8RCH - chains B and Y of the 8 polymer chains in the assembly; structure by electron microscopy, 4.00 A resolution.

[Chain B]
Protein: Serine/threonine-protein kinase mTOR
Organism: Homo sapiens
Notes: EC 2.7.11.1
Reference sequence: P42345 (MTOR_HUMAN); residues 1-2549 here = UniProt positions 1-2549
Amino-acid sequence (2549 residues; row label = number of the first residue in the row):
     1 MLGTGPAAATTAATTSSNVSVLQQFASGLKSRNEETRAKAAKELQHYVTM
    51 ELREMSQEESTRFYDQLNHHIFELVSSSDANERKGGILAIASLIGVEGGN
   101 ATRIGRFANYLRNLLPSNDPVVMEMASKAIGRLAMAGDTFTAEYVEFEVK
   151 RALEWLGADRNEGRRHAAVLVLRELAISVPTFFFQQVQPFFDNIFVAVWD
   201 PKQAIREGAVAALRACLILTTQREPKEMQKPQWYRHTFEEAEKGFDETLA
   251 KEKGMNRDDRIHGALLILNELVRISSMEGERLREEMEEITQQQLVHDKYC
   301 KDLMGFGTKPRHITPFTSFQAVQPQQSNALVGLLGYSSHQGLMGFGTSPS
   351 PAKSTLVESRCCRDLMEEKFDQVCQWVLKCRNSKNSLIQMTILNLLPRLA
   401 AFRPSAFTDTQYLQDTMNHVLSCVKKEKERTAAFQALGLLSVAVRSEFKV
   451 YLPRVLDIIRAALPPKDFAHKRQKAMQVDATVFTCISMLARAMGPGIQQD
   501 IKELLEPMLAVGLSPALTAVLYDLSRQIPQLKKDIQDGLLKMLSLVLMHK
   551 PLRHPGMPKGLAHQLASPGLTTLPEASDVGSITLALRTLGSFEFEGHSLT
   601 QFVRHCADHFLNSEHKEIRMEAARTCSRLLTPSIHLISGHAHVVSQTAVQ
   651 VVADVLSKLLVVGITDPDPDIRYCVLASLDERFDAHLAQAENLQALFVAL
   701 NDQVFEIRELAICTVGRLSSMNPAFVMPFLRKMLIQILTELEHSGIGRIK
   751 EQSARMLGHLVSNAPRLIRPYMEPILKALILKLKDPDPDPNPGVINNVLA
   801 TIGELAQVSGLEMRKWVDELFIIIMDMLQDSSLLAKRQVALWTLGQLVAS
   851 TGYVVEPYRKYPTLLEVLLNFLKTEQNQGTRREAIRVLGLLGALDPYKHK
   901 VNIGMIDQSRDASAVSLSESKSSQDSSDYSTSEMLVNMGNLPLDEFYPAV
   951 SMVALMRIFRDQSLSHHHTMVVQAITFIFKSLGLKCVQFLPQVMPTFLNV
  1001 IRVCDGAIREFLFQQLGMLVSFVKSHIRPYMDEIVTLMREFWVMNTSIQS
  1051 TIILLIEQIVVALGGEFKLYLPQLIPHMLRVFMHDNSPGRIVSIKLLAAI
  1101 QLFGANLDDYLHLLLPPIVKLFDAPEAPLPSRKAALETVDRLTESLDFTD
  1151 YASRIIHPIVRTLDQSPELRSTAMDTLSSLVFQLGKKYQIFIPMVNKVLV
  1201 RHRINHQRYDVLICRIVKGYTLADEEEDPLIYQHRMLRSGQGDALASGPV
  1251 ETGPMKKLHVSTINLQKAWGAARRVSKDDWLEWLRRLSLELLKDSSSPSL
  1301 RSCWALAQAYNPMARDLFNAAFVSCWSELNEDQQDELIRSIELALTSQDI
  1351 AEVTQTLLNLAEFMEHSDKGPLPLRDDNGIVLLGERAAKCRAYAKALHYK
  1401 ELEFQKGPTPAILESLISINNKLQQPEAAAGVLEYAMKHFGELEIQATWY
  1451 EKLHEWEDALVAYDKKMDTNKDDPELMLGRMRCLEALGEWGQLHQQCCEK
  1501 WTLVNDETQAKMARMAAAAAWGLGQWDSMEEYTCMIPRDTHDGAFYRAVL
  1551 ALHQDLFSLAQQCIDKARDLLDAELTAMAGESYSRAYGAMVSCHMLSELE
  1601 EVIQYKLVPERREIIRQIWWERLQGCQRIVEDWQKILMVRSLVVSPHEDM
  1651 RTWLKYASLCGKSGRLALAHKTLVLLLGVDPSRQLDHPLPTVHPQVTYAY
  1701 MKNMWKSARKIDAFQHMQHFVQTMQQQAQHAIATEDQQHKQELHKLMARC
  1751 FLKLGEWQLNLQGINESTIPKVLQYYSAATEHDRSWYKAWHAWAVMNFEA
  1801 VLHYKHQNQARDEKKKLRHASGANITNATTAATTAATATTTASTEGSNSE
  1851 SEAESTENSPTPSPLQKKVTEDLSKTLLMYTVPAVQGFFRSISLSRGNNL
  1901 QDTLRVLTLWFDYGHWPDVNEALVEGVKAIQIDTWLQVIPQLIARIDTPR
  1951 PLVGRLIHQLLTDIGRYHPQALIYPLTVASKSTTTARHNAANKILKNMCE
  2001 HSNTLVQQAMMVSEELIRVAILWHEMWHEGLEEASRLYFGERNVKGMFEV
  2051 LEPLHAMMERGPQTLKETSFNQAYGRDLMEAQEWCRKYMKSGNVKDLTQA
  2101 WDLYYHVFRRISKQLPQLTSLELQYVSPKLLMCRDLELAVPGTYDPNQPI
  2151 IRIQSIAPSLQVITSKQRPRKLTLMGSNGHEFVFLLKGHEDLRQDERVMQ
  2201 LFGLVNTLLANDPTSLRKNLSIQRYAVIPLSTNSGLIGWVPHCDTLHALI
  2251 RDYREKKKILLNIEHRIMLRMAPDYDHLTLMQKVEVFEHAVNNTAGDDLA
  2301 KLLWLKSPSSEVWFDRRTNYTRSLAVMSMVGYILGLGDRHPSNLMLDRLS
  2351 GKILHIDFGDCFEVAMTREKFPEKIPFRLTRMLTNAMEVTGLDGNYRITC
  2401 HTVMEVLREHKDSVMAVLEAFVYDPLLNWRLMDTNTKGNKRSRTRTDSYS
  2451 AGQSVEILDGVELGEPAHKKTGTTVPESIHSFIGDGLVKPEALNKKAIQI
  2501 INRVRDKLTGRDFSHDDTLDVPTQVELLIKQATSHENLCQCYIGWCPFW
Disordered / not traced: 1-60, 75-81, 157-161, 224-232, 246-260, 290-385, 405-409, 424-428, 467-477, 492-496, 550-577, 596-598, 634-643, 787-790, 904-932, 1223-1260, 1442-1512, 1524-1527, 1549, 1815-1866, 2437-2491
UniProt features mapped onto this chain:
  - region: Val-2162 to Arg-2168 (G-loop), Lys-2258 to Gly-2296 (Interaction with MLST8), Gly-2335 to Asn-2343 (Catalytic loop), His-2355 to Thr-2380 (Activation loop)
  - binding site (1D-myo-inositol hexakisphosphate): Lys-1662, Lys-1702, Arg-1749
  - binding site (ATP): Ser-2165, Gln-2167, Leu-2185, Lys-2187, Glu-2190, Tyr-2225, Gly-2238, Trp-2239, Val-2240, Thr-2245, Met-2345, Ile-2356
  - binding site (Mg(2+)): Asn-2343, Asp-2357
  - modified residue: Met-1 (N-acetylmethionine), Ser-567 (Phosphoserine), Thr-1162 (Phosphothreonine), Lys-1218 (N6-acetyllysine), Ser-1261 (Phosphoserine), Ser-2159 (Phosphoserine), Thr-2164 (Phosphothreonine), Thr-2173 (Phosphothreonine), Thr-2446 (Phosphothreonine), Ser-2448 (Phosphoserine), Ser-2478 (Phosphoserine), Ser-2481 (Phosphoserine)
  - cross-link: Lys-2066 (Glycyl lysine isopeptide (Lys-Gly) (interchain with G-Cter in ubiquitin))
  - natural variant: Ala-8 (A8S: In a lung large cell carcinoma sample), Met-135 (M135T: In a metastatic melanoma sample), Arg-624 (R624H: In FCORD2; uncertain significance), Asp-1376 (D1376E: Found in a patient with focal epilepsy; uncertain significance), Tyr-1450 (Y1450D: In FCORD2), Trp-1456 (W1456G: In FCORD2), Ala-1459 (A1459D: In FCORD2; A1459S: In FCORD2; uncertain significance), Leu-1460 (L1460P: In FCORD2), Cys-1483 (C1483R: In FCORD2), Trp-1490 (W1490R: In SKS), Met-1595 (M1595I: In SKS), Arg-1709 (R1709H: In FCORD2; uncertain significance), 13 further natural variant entries in UniProt
  - mutagenesis: Lys-2066 (K2066R: Complete loss ubiquitination by the SCF(FBXO22) complex), Ser-2159 (S2159A: Reduces mTORC1-associated S-2481 autophosphorylation; when associated with A-2164. Reduced activity of the mTORC1 complex; S2159D: Mimics phosphorylation ...), Thr-2164 (T2164A: Reduces mTORC1-associated S-2481 autophosphorylation; when associated with A-2159; T2164E: Stronger phosphorylation of RPS6KB1; when associated with D-2159), Thr-2173 (T2173A: Increased mTOR kinase activity), His-2340 (H2340A: Barely detectable kinase activity), Asp-2357 (D2357E: Kinase-dead mutant, loss of interaction with TM4SF5 and loss of lysosome membrane localization; when associated with I-2364), Val-2364 (V2364I: Kinase-dead mutant, loss of interaction with TM4SF5 and loss of lysosome membrane localization; when associated with E-2357)
Metal / ion sites: Mg2+: Lys-2187, Glu-2190, Gly-2235
Residues lining bound ligands: AMP-PNP (ANP; phosphoaminophosphonic acid-adenylate ester): Pro-2169, Leu-2185, Lys-2187, Glu-2190, Tyr-2225, Ile-2237, Gly-2238, Trp-2239, Val-2240, Cys-2243, Ile-2356, Asp-2357

[Chain Y]
Protein: Regulatory-associated protein of mTOR
Organism: Homo sapiens
Reference sequence: Q8N122 (RPTOR_HUMAN); numbering as in UniProt (aligned over 1-1335)
Amino-acid sequence (1335 residues; row label = number of the first residue in the row):
     1 MESEMLQSPLLGLGEEDEADLTDWNLPLAFMKKRHCEKIEGSKSLAQSWR
    51 MKDRMKTVSVALVLCLNVGVDPPDVVKTTPCARLECWIDPLSMGPQKALE
   101 TIGANLQKQYENWQPRARYKQSLDPTVDEVKKLCTSLRRNAKEERVLFHY
   151 NGHGVPRPTVNGEVWVFNKNYTQYIPLSIYDLQTWMGSPSIFVYDCSNAG
   201 LIVKSFKQFALQREQELEVAAINPNHPLAQMPLPPSMKNCIQLAACEATE
   251 LLPMIPDLPADLFTSCLTTPIKIALRWFCMQKCVSLVPGVTLDLIEKIPG
   301 RLNDRRTPLGELNWIFTAITDTIAWNVLPRDLFQKLFRQDLLVASLFRNF
   351 LLAERIMRSYNCTPVSSPRLPPTYMHAMWQAWDLAVDICLSQLPTIIEEG
   401 TAFRHSPFFAEQLTAFQVWLTMGVENRNPPEQLPIVLQVLLSQVHRLRAL
   451 DLLGRFLDLGPWAVSLALSVGIFPYVLKLLQSSARELRPLLVFIWAKILA
   501 VDSSCQADLVKDNGHKYFLSVLADPYMPAEHRTMTAFILAVIVNSYHTGQ
   551 EACLQGNLIAICLEQLNDPHPLLRQWVAICLGRIWQNFDSARWCGVRDSA
   601 HEKLYSLLSDPIPEVRCAAVFALGTFVGNSAERTDHSTTIDHNVAMMLAQ
   651 LVSDGSPMVRKELVVALSHLVVQYESNFCTVALQFIEEEKNYALPSPATT
   701 EGGSLTPVRDSPCTPRLRSVSSYGNIRAVATARSLNKSLQNLSLTEESGG
   751 AVAFSPGNLSTSSSASSTLGSPENEEHILSFETIDKMRRASSYSSLNSLI
   801 GVSFNSVYTQIWRVLLHLAADPYPEVSDVAMKVLNSIAYKATVNARPQRV
   851 LDTSSLTQSAPASPTNKGVHIHQAGGSPPASSTSSSSLTNDVAKQPVSRD
   901 LPSGRPGTTGPAGAQYTPHSHQFPRTRKMFDKGPEQTADDADDAAGHKSF
   951 ISATVQTGFCDWSARYFAQPVMKIPEEHDLESQIRKEREWRFLRNSRVRR
  1001 QAQQVIQKGITRLDDQIFLNRNPGVPSVVKFHPFTPCIAVADKDSICFWD
  1051 WEKGEKLDYFHNGNPRYTRVTAMEYLNGQDCSLLLTATDDGAIRVWKNFA
  1101 DLEKNPEMVTAWQGLSDMLPTTRGAGMVVDWEQETGLLMSSGDVRIVRIW
  1151 DTDREMKVQDIPTGADSCVTSLSCDSHRSLIVAGLGDGSIRVYDRRMALS
  1201 ECRVMTYREHTAWVVKASLQKRPDGHIVSVSVNGDVRIFDPRMPESVNVL
  1251 QIVKGLTALDIHPQADLIACGSVNQFTAIYNSSGELINNIKYYDGFMGQR
  1301 VGAISCLAFHPHWPHLAVGSNDYYISVYSVEKRVR
Disordered / not traced: 1-17, 220-235, 687-805, 841-957, 1117-1124, 1293-1302, 1332-1335
UniProt features mapped onto this chain:
  - modified residue: Ser-44 (Phosphoserine), Ser-122 (Phosphoserine), Ser-696 (Phosphoserine), Thr-706 (Phosphothreonine), Ser-719 (Phosphoserine), Ser-721 (Phosphoserine), Ser-722 (Phosphoserine), Ser-738 (Phosphoserine), Ser-791 (Phosphoserine), Ser-792 (Phosphoserine), Ser-836 (Phosphoserine), Ser-855 (Phosphoserine), Ser-859 (Phosphoserine), Ser-863 (Phosphoserine), Thr-865 (Phosphothreonine), Ser-877 (Phosphoserine), Ser-982 (Phosphoserine), Lys-1097 (N6-acetyllysine)
  - glycosylation: Thr-700 (O-linked (GlcNAc) threonine)
  - cross-link (Glycyl lysine isopeptide (Lys-Gly)): Lys-932 (interchain with G-Cter in ubiquitin), Lys-948 (interchain with G-Cter in ubiquitin)
  - mutagenesis: Asn-557 to Glu-564 (In alpha24 mutant; abolished interaction with GTP-bound RRAGA and recruitment to lysosomes), Ala-560 (A560F: In alphax3 mutant; abolished interaction with GTP-bound RRAGA and recruitment to lysosomes; when associated with E-597 and A-635), Cys-594 to Asp-598 (In alpha26 mutant; abolished interaction with GTP-bound RRAGA and recruitment to lysosomes), Arg-597 (R597E: In alphax3 mutant; abolished interaction with GTP-bound RRAGA and recruitment to lysosomes; when associated with F-560 and A-635), Thr-634 to His-636 (In alpha29 mutant; abolished interaction with GTP-bound RRAGA and recruitment to lysosomes), Asp-635 (D635A: In alphax3 mutant; abolished interaction with GTP-bound RRAGA and recruitment to lysosomes; when associated with F-560 and E-597), Thr-699 (T699A: Does not affect O-GlcNAcylation in response to glucose sufficiency), Thr-700 (T700A: Abolished O-GlcNAcylation in response to glucose sufficiency, leading to decreased mTORC1 activation), Ser-722 (S722A: Abolishes AMPK-mediated phosphorylation; when associated with A-792. Increased O-GlcNAcylation; when associated with A-792), Lys-737 (K737R: Does not affect ubiquitination), Ser-791 (S791A/D: Abolished phosphorylation after forskolin treatment), Ser-792 (S792A: Abolishes AMPK-mediated phosphorylation; when associated with A-722. Increased O-GlcNAcylation; when associated with A-722. Does not affect phosphorylation after forskolin treatment), 10 further mutagenesis entries in UniProt

[Chain B / chain Y interface]
Contacting residue pairs (17; chain B residue first):
  Leu-984(B) with Val-76(Y), hydrophobic
  His-1026(B) with Thr-78(Y)
  Arg-1028(B) with Met-254(Y), hydrogen bond (side chain-backbone)
  Gly-1064(B) with Asn-361(Y), hydrogen bond (backbone-side chain)
  Gly-1065(B) with Asn-361(Y)
  Glu-1066(B) with Pro-256(Y)
  Lys-1068(B) with Gln-281(Y)
  Ala-1105(B) with Arg-358(Y)
  Asp-1108(B) with Arg-358(Y), salt bridge
  Tyr-1110(B) with Cys-283(Y)
  Ser-1145(B) with Arg-358(Y), hydrogen bond (backbone-side chain)
  Asp-1147(B) with Met-375(Y)
  Gln-2114(B) with Lys-97(Y), hydrogen bond
  Gln-2117(B) with Met-93(Y); Lys-97(Y)
  Thr-2119(B) with Ser-92(Y), hydrogen bond (side chain-backbone); Met-93(Y)
Also at the interface, not in a pair above, chain B (16 interface residues in all): Leu-1146
Also at the interface, not in a pair above, chain Y (15 interface residues in all): Lys-77, Gly-94, Gln-96

[Summary]
Chain B and chain Y form an interface of 16 and 15 residues respectively, with 5 hydrogen bonds and 1 salt
bridge. Polar pairs include Asp-1108(B)/Arg-358(Y), Arg-1028(B)/Met-254(Y) and Gly-1064(B)/Asn-361(Y). Chain B
binds AMP-PNP.
Here chain B is Serine/threonine-protein kinase mTOR and chain Y is Regulatory-associated protein of mTOR,
both from Homo sapiens. Entry 8RCH (CryoEM structure of mTORC1 with a paediatric kidney cancer-associated
1455-EWED-1458 duplication in mTOR, overall refinement) was determined by electron microscopy.
